7SNZ - chains A and B; structure by X-ray diffraction, 2.37 A resolution.

# Chain A
Name: Reverse transcriptase p66
Organism: Human immunodeficiency virus type 1
Notes: EC 2.7.7.49, 2.7.7.7, 3.1.26.13, 3.1.13.2
Reference sequence: P03366 (POL_HV1B1); residues 1-555 here correspond to UniProt positions 600-1154 (UniProt number = residue number + 599)
Amino-acid sequence (557 residues; row label = number of the first residue in the row; numbers below 1 keep their minus sign (Met-1 is residue -1)):
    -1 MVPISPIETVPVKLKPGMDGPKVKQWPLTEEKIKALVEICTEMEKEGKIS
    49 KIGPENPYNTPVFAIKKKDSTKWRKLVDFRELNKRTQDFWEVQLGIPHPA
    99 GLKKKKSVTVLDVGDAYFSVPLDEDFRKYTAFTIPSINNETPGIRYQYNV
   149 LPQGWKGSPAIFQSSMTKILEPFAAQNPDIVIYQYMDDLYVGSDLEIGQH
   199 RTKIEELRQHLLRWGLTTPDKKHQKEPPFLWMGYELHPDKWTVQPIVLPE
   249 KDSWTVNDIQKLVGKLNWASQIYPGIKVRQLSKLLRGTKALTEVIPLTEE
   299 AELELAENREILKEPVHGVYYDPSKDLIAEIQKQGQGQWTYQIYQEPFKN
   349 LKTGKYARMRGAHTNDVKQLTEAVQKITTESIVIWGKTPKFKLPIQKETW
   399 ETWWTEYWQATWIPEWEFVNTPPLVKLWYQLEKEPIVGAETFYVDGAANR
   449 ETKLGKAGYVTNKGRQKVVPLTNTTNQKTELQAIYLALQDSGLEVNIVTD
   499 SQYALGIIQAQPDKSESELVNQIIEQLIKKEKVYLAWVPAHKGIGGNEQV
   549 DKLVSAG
Not modelled in the structure: 219-220, 550-555
Sequence notes: expression tag (-1 to 0); engineered mutation Ala172 (Lys771 in P03366), Ala173 (Lys772 in P03366), Ser280 (Cys879 in P03366)
Ion coordination: Mg2+ site 1 near Tyr271 (its only coordinating residue here); Mg2+ site 2: Asp443, Asp498, Glu546
Residues lining bound ligands: 9WI ((4R)-6-{[2-(4-cyanoanilino)pyrimidin-4-yl]amino}-5,7-dimethylindolizine-2-carbonitrile): Pro95, Leu100, Lys101, Lys102, Lys103, Val106, Val179, Tyr181, Tyr188, Gly190, Pro225, Phe227, Trp229, Leu234, His235, Pro236, Tyr318
From the paper describing this entry:
  - binding site for 9WI: Lys101, Trp229
  - catalytic residues: Asp110 (citing earlier work)

# Chain B
Name: p51 RT
Organism: Human immunodeficiency virus type 1 group M subtype B (isolate BH10)
Reference sequence: P03366 (POL_HV1B1); residues 1-428 here correspond to UniProt positions 600-1027 (UniProt number = residue number + 599)
Amino-acid sequence (428 residues; row label = number of the first residue in the row):
     1 PISPIETVPVKLKPGMDGPKVKQWPLTEEKIKALVEICTEMEKEGKISKI
    51 GPENPYNTPVFAIKKKDSTKWRKLVDFRELNKRTQDFWEVQLGIPHPAGL
   101 KKKKSVTVLDVGDAYFSVPLDEDFRKYTAFTIPSINNETPGIRYQYNVLP
   151 QGWKGSPAIFQSSMTKILEPFKKQNPDIVIYQYMDDLYVGSDLEIGQHRT
   201 KIEELRQHLLRWGLTTPDKKHQKEPPFLWMGYELHPDKWTVQPIVLPEKD
   251 SWTVNDIQKLVGKLNWASQIYPGIKVRQLSKLLRGTKALTEVIPLTEEAE
   301 LELAENREILKEPVHGVYYDPSKDLIAEIQKQGQGQWTYQIYQEPFKNLK
   351 TGKYARMRGAHTNDVKQLTEAVQKITTESIVIWGKTPKFKLPIQKETWET
   401 WWTEYWQATWIPEWEFVNTPPLVKLWYQ
Not modelled in the structure: 1-4, 91-93, 214-226
Sequence notes: conflict Ser280 (Cys879 in P03366)
Residues lining bound ligands: 1,4-diaminobutane (PUT): Trp24, Arg78, Glu399, Trp402, Thr403, Trp414

# Interface between chain A and chain B
Residue-residue contacts (110):
  Val8(A) with Glu53(B)
  Pro9(A) with Glu53(B)
  Gln85(A) with Glu53(B), hydrogen bond (side chain-backbone)
  Asp86(A) with Lys20(B), salt bridge; Pro55(B)
  Phe87(A) with Pro52(B); Glu53(B)
  Trp88(A) with Pro52(B), hydrogen bond (backbone-backbone); Asn54(B); Pro55(B); Asn57(B); Thr131(B); Arg143(B)
  Val90(A) with Pro140(B), hydrophobic
  Gly93(A) with Asn137(B), hydrogen bond (backbone-side chain)
  Pro95(A) with Asn136(B); Asn137(B)
  His96(A) with Asn136(B), hydrogen bond (backbone-side chain)
  Gly99(A) with Asn136(B); Glu138(B)
  Leu100(A) with Asn136(B); Glu138(B)
  Lys101(A) with Glu138(B), salt bridge
  Ser162(A) with Pro52(B)
  Thr165(A) with Pro140(B)
  Glu370(A) with Gln394(B), hydrogen bond
  Gln373(A) with Thr400(B); Trp401(B)
  Thr376(A) with Thr400(B); Trp401(B)
  Thr377(A) with Thr400(B)
  Ile380(A) with Pro25(B), hydrophobic; Leu26(B); Thr27(B)
  Val381(A) with Pro25(B), hydrophobic; Asn136(B), hydrogen bond (backbone-backbone)
  Ile382(A) with Ile135(B); Asn136(B)
  Trp383(A) with Ile135(B)
  Gly384(A) with Thr27(B); Glu28(B), hydrogen bond (backbone-backbone); Ile135(B)
  Trp402(A) with Lys331(B), hydrogen bond (backbone-side chain); His361(B); Thr362(B); Asp364(B)
  Tyr405(A) with Lys331(B), hydrogen bond (backbone-side chain)
  Trp406(A) with Lys331(B); Pro392(B), hydrophobic; Val417(B); Asn418(B); Thr419(B); Pro420(B); Pro421(B)
  Gln407(A) with Lys331(B), hydrogen bond (backbone-side chain); Asp364(B); Pro392(B); Ile393(B); Gln394(B); Val417(B), hydrogen bond (side chain-backbone); Asn418(B)
  Ala408(A) with Lys331(B); Trp337(B), hydrophobic; Asp364(B); Pro392(B), hydrogen bond (backbone-backbone); Ile393(B)
  Thr409(A) with Asp364(B), hydrogen bond (backbone-side chain)
  Trp410(A) with Thr362(B); Asn363(B); Val365(B), hydrophobic; Trp401(B); Tyr405(B)
  Pro412(A) with Trp401(B), hydrophobic
  Pro433(A) with Asn255(B); Leu289(B), hydrophobic
  Ile434(A) with Thr290(B)
  Val435(A) with Thr290(B)
  Thr439(A) with Lys287(B); Ala288(B); Leu289(B), hydrogen bond (side chain-backbone)
  Tyr441(A) with Val254(B); Gln258(B); Thr286(B); Lys287(B), hydrogen bond (side chain-backbone)
  Val458(A) with Thr286(B)
  Thr459(A) with Thr286(B), hydrogen bond (backbone-side chain)
  Asn460(A) with Thr286(B); Lys287(B); Ala288(B)
  Asn494(A) with Leu289(B)
  Val496(A) with Gln258(B); Leu289(B), hydrophobic
  Leu503(A) with Leu422(B), hydrophobic
  Gly504(A) with Pro420(B)
  Tyr532(A) with Asn255(B), hydrogen bond; Leu289(B), hydrophobic
  Trp535(A) with Leu422(B), hydrophobic; Trp426(B), hydrophobic
  Val536(A) with Gln258(B)
  Pro537(A) with Gly262(B); Asn265(B)
  Lys540(A) with Asn265(B); Val276(B); Ser280(B), hydrogen bond (backbone-side chain)
  Gly541(A) with Ser280(B); Leu283(B); Arg284(B)
  Ile542(A) with Leu283(B)
  Gly543(A) with Leu283(B), hydrogen bond (backbone-backbone); Gly285(B)
Other interface residues (no listed pair), chain A (64 interface residues in all): Ile94, Ala158, Ile159, Glu169, Tyr181, Met357, Thr369, Thr386, Gln500, Gln507, Ala508, Ala534
Other interface residues (no listed pair), chain B (60 interface residues in all): Lys49, Tyr56, Gly141, Val261, Leu368, Glu396, Thr397, Lys424

# Summary
64 residues of chain A face 60 of chain B across their interface, with 19 hydrogen bonds and 2 salt bridges.
Polar pairs include Asp86(A)-Lys20(B), Lys101(A)-Glu138(B) and Gln85(A)-Glu53(B). Ligands of chain A: compound
9WI. Bound to chain B: 1,4-diaminobutane. The paper reports the catalytic residue Asp110(A); a binding site
for 9WI at Lys101(A) and Trp229(A).
Here chain A is Reverse transcriptase p66 (Human immunodeficiency virus type 1) and chain B is p51 RT (Human
immunodeficiency virus type 1 group M subtype B (isolate BH10)). Entry 7SNZ (Crystal Structure of HIV-1
Reverse Transcriptase in Complex with
6-((2-((4-cyanophenyl)amino)pyrimidin-4-yl)amino)-5,7-dimethylindolizine-2-carbonitrile (JLJ604)) was
determined by X-ray diffraction (same publication as 7SNP, 7SO1, 7SO2, 7SO3, 7SO4 and 7SO6).
